5W5D - chains C and D of the 6 polymer chains in the assembly; structure by X-ray diffraction, 2.50 A resolution.

Chain C:
Protein: Synaptosomal-associated protein 25
Source organism: Rattus norvegicus
Reference sequence: P60881 (SNP25_RAT), isoform P60881-2; residues 7-83 here = UniProt positions 7-83
Sequence (77 residues; each row starts with the number of its first residue):
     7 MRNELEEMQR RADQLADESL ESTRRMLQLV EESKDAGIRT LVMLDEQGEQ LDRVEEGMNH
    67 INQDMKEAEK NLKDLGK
Unresolved in the structure: 7-10, 72-83

Chain D:
Protein: Synaptosomal-associated protein 25
Source organism: Rattus norvegicus
Reference sequence: P60881 (SNP25_RAT), isoform P60881-2; residues 141-204 here = UniProt positions 141-204
Sequence (65 residues; row label = number of the first residue in the row):
   140 MARENEMDEN LEQVSGIIGN LRHMALDMGN EIDTQNRQID RIMEKADSNK TRIDEANQRA
   200 TKMLG
Unresolved in the structure: 140-141, 196-204
Construct notes: initiating methionine (140)
UniProt features mapped onto this chain:
  - site ((Microbial infection) Cleavage): Arg180, Ile181, Gln197, Arg198
  - modified residue (Phosphoserine): Ser154, Ser187

Interface between chain C and chain D:
Residue-residue contacts (38):
  Ser25(C) with Met146(D)
  Leu26(C) with Glu145(D); Met146(D)
  Thr29(C) with Met146(D); Asn149(D), hydrogen bond; Leu150(D)
  Arg30(C) with Glu145(D), salt bridge
  Leu33(C) with Asn149(D); Gln152(D); Val153(D), hydrophobic
  Val36(C) with Ile156(D), hydrophobic; Ile157(D), hydrophobic
  Glu37(C) with Ile156(D)
  Lys40(C) with Ile156(D); Leu160(D); Met163(D)
  Gly43(C) with Met163(D)
  Ile44(C) with Met163(D)
  Leu47(C) with Met167(D), hydrophobic
  Leu50(C) with Ile171(D), hydrophobic; Gln174(D), hydrogen bond (backbone-side chain)
  Gly54(C) with Gln174(D)
  Leu57(C) with Gln174(D); Gln177(D), hydrogen bond (backbone-side chain); Ile178(D), hydrophobic; Ile181(D)
  Asp58(C) with Gln177(D), hydrogen bond
  Val60(C) with Ile181(D), hydrophobic
  Glu61(C) with Gln177(D), hydrogen bond; Arg180(D), salt bridge
  Met64(C) with Ile181(D); Ala185(D), hydrophobic
  Asn68(C) with Lys184(D); Ser187(D), hydrogen bond; Asn188(D); Arg191(D)
  Met71(C) with Arg191(D), hydrogen bond (backbone-side chain); Ile192(D), hydrophobic
Other interface residues (no listed pair), chain C (24 interface residues in all): Met32, Ser39, Thr46, Asn65
Other interface residues (no listed pair), chain D (25 interface residues in all): Asp166, Glu170

Summary:
Chain C and chain D form an interface of 24 and 25 residues respectively, with 7 hydrogen bonds and 2 salt
bridges. Among the polar pairs are Arg30(C)-Glu145(D), Glu61(C)-Arg180(D) and Thr29(C)-Asn149(D).
Chain C is Synaptosomal-associated protein 25 and chain D is Synaptosomal-associated protein 25, both from
Rattus norvegicus; the structure, Crystal structure of the primed SNARE-Complexin-Synaptotagmin-1 C2B complex,
was determined by X-ray diffraction, deposited together with 5W5C.
